PDB entry 3FF3 | X-ray diffraction, 1.37 A resolution | chain A

Chain A:
Name: Glutamate carboxypeptidase III
Source organism: Homo sapiens
Notes: EC 3.4.17.21; fragment: Extracellular domain
UniProt: Q9Y3Q0 (NALD2_HUMAN); residues 36-740 here = UniProt positions 36-740
Sequence (707 residues; numbered 34 to 740; the number before each row is that of its first residue):
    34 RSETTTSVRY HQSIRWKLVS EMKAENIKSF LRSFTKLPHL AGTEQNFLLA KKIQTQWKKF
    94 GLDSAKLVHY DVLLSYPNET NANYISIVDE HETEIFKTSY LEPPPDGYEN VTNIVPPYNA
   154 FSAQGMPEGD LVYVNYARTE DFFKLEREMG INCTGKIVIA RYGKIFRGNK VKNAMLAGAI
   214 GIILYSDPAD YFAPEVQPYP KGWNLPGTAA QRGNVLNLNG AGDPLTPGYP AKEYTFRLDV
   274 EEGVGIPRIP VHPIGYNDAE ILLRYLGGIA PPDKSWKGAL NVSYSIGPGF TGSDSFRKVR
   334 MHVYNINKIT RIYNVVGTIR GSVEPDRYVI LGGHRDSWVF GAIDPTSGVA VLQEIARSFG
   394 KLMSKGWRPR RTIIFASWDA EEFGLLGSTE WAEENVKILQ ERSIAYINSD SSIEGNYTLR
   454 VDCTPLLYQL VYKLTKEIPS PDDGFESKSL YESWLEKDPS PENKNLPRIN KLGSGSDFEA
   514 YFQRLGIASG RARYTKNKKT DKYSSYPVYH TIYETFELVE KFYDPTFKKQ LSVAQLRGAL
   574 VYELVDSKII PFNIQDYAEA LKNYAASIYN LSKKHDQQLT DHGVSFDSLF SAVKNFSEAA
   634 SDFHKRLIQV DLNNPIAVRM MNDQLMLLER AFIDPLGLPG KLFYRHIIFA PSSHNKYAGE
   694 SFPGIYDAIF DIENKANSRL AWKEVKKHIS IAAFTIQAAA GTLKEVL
Disordered / not traced: 34-45, 133-136, 327, 740
Glycans and other covalent adducts: N-acetylglucosamine (NAG) linked to Asn111, Asn185, Asn449, Asn628
Sequence notes: expression tag (34-35)
Bound ions: Ca2+: Thr259, Tyr262, Glu423, Glu426; Zn2+ site 1: His367, Asp377, Asp443; Zn2+ site 2: Asp377, Glu415, His543
Residues lining bound ligands: glutamic acid (GLU): Phe199, Arg200, Asn247, Glu414, Glu415, Gly417, Leu418, Gly508, Tyr542, His543, Lys689, Tyr690
What the authors report for this chain:
  - Zn2+ coordination: His367, Asp377, Glu415, Asp443, His543
  - conformationally variable residues (side-chain flip): Asp443, Ser509
  - contacts within the chain: Asn441-Asp443, Asp443-Arg524, Asp443-Ser509 (hydrogen bond)
  - binding site for glutamic acid: Arg200, Asn247, Glu414, Gly508, Tyr542, Lys689, Tyr690

Summary:
Ligands of chain A: glutamic acid. N-acetylglucosamine is covalently linked to Asn111, Asn185, Asn449 and
Asn628. Thr259, Tyr262, Glu423 and Glu426 coordinate Ca2+. From the paper: a binding site for glutamic acid at
Arg200, Asn247 and Glu414 among others; Zn2+ coordination by His367, Asp377 and Glu415 among others.
Chain A is Glutamate carboxypeptidase III (Homo sapiens); the structure, The high resolution structure of
human glutamate carboxypeptidase III (GCPIII/NAALADase II) in complex with L-glutamate, was determined by
X-ray diffraction, deposited together with 3FEC, 3FED and 3FEE.
